Entry 3SOQ (X-ray diffraction, 1.90 A resolution); this record covers chains A and Z.

Chain A:
Name: Low-density lipoprotein receptor-related protein 6
From: Homo sapiens
UniProt: O75581 (LRP6_HUMAN); residues 20-326 here = UniProt positions 20-326
Sequence (318 residues; row label = number of the first residue in the row):
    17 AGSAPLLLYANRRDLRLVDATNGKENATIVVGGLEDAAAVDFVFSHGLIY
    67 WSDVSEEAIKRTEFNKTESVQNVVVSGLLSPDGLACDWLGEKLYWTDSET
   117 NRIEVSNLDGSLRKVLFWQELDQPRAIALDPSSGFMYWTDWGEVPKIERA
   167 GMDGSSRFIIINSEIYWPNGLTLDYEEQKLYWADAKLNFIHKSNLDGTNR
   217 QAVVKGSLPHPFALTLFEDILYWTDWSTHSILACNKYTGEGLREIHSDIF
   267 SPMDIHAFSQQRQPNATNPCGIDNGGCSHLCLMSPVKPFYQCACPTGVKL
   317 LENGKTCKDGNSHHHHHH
Disordered / not traced: 17-19, 325-334
Disulfide bonds: Cys286-Cys297, Cys293-Cys308, Cys310-Cys323
Sequence notes: expression tag (17-19, 327-334)
Metal / ion sites: Ca2+: Ser114, Asn117, Asp138
Residues lining bound ligands:
  - alpha-L-fucopyranose (FUC): Leu33, Val46, Phe80, Phe274
  - N-acetylglucosamine (NAG; 2-acetamido-2-deoxy-beta-D-glucopyranose): Phe60, Phe80, Asn81, Phe274
UniProt features mapped onto this chain:
  - glycosylation (N-linked (GlcNAc...) asparagine): Asn42, Asn81, Asn281

Chain Z:
Name: Dickkopf-related protein 1
UniProt: O94907 (DKK1_HUMAN); residues 38-44 carry their UniProt numbers (7 of 9 residues fall inside the UniProt entry; the rest is not from it)
Sequence (9 residues; row label = number of the first residue in the row):
    37 XNSNAIKNX
Modified residues: ACE (acetyl group) at position 37; NH2 (amino group) at position 45
Sequence notes: acetylation (37); amidation (45)

Chain A / chain Z interface:
Residue-residue contacts (24):
  Arg28(A) - Ile42(Z)  hydrogen bond (side chain-backbone)
  Arg28(A) - Asn44(Z)
  Val70(A) - Ile42(Z)  hydrophobic
  Val70(A) - Lys43(Z)
  Leu95(A) - Lys43(Z)  hydrogen bond (backbone-side chain)
  Ser96(A) - Lys43(Z)
  Asp98(A) - Ile42(Z)
  Glu115(A) - Lys43(Z)  salt bridge
  Arg141(A) - Asn40(Z)  hydrogen bond (side chain-backbone)
  Arg141(A) - Ile42(Z)
  Trp157(A) - Asn40(Z)
  Trp157(A) - Ala41(Z)
  Trp183(A) - Asn38(Z)
  Trp183(A) - Asn40(Z)
  Asn185(A) - Asn40(Z)  hydrogen bond
  Pro225(A) - Asn38(Z)
  His226(A) - Asn38(Z)  hydrogen bond
  His226(A) - Ser39(Z)
  His226(A) - Asn40(Z)  hydrogen bond
  Trp242(A) - Ser39(Z)
  Trp242(A) - Asn40(Z)
  Trp242(A) - Ala41(Z)
  Ser243(A) - Asn38(Z)
  Met269(A) - Ile42(Z)  hydrophobic
Also at the interface, not in a pair above, chain A (19 interface residues in all): Ala54, Glu73, Ala201, Phe228

In short:
19 residues of chain A face 7 of chain Z across their interface; the contacts include 6 hydrogen bonds and 1
salt bridge. Polar pairs include Glu115(A)-Lys43(Z), Arg28(A)-Ile42(Z) and Leu95(A)-Lys43(Z). Ligands of chain
A: N-acetylglucosamine and alpha-L-fucopyranose.
Here chain A is Low-density lipoprotein receptor-related protein 6 (Homo sapiens) and chain Z is
Dickkopf-related protein 1. Entry 3SOQ (The structure of the first YWTD beta propeller domain of LRP6 in
complex with a DKK1 ...) was determined by X-ray diffraction, deposited together with 3SOV.
